8HH7 - chains F and G of the 7 polymer chains in the assembly; structure by electron microscopy, 2.50 A resolution.

[Chain F]
Molecule: ATP synthase subunit beta
From: Bacillus sp. PS3
Notes: EC 7.1.2.2
Reference sequence: A0A0M4U1P9 (A0A0M4U1P9_BACP3); numbering as in UniProt (aligned over 1-473)
Sequence (484 residues; numbered -10 to 473; the number before each row is that of its first residue; numbers below 1 keep their minus sign (Met-10 is residue -10)):
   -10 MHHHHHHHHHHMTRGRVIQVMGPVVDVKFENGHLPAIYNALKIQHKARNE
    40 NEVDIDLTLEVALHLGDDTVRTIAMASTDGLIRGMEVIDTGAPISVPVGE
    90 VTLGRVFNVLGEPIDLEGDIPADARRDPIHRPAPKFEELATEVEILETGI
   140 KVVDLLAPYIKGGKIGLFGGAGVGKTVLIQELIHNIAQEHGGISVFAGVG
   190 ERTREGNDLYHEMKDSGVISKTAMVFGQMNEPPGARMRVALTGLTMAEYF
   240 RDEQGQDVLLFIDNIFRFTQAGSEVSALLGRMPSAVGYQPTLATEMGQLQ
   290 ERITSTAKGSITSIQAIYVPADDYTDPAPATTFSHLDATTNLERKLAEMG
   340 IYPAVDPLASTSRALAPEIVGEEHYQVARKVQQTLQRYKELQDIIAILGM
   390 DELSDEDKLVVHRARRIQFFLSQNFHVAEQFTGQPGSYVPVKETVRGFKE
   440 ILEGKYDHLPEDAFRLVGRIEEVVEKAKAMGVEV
Unresolved in the structure: -10 to 0, 472-473
Differences from the reference sequence: initiating methionine (-10); expression tag (-9 to 0)
Metal / ion sites: Mg2+: Thr165 (together with ATP)
Ligand contacts: ATP (adenosine-5'-triphosphate): Gly159, Ala160, Gly161, Val162, Gly163, Lys164, Thr165, Val166, Glu190, Arg191, Tyr307, Tyr341, Phe414, Ala417, Phe420

[Chain G]
Molecule: ATP synthase gamma chain
From: Bacillus sp. PS3
Reference sequence: A0A0M4TPJ7 (A0A0M4TPJ7_BACP3); residues 2-285 here = UniProt positions 2-285
Sequence (284 residues; each row starts with the number of its first residue):
     2 ASLRDIKTRINATKKTSQITKAMEMVSTSKLNRAEQNAKSFVPYMEKIQE
    52 VVANVALGAGGASHPMLVSRPVKKTGYLVITSDRGLAGAYNSNVLRLVYQ
   102 TIQKRHASPDEYAIIVIGRVGLSFFRKRNMPVILDITRLPDQPSFADIKE
   152 IARKTVGLFADGTFDELYMYYNHYVSAIQQEVTERKLLPLTDLAENKQRT
   202 VYEFEPSQEEILDVLLPQYAESLIYGALLDAKASEHAARMTAMKNATDNA
   252 NELIRTLTLSYNRARQAAITQEITEIVAGANALQ
Unresolved in the structure: 285

[Interface between chain F and chain G]
Pairs across the interface (9):
  Met271(F) with Ala283(G), hydrophobic
  Ala385(F) with Asn250(G)
  Ile386(F) with Ala247(G); Asn250(G), hydrogen bond (backbone-side chain); Leu254(G), hydrophobic
  Asp390(F) with Gly89(G)
  Glu391(F) with Gly86(G); Leu87(G), hydrogen bond (side chain-backbone)
  Asp394(F) with Arg129(G), salt bridge
Interface residues without a listed pair, chain G (11 interface residues in all): Ala88, Ala90, Ala251

[In short]
6 residues of chain F face 11 of chain G across their interface; the contacts include 2 hydrogen bonds and 1
salt bridge. Polar pairs include Asp394(F)-Arg129(G), Ile386(F)-Asn250(G) and Glu391(F)-Leu87(G). Chain F
binds ATP.
Chain F is ATP synthase subunit beta and chain G is ATP synthase gamma chain, both from Bacillus sp. PS3; the
structure, F1 domain of FoF1-ATPase from Bacillus PS3, 81 degrees, lowATP, was determined by electron
microscopy, deposited together with 8HH1, 8HH2, 8HH3, 8HH4, 8HH5, 8HH6 and 5 further entries.
